PDB entry 2YA0 | X-ray diffraction, 1.85 A resolution | chain A

== Chain A ==
Name: Putative alkaline amylopullulanase
Source organism: Streptococcus pneumoniae
Notes: fragment: catalytic domain, residues 437-1150
UniProtKB: Q97SQ7 (Q97SQ7_STRPN); residues -18 to 695 here correspond to UniProt positions 437-1150 (UniProt number = residue number + 455)
Chain sequence (714 residues; each row starts with the number of its first residue; numbers below 1 keep their minus sign (Ser-18 is residue -18)):
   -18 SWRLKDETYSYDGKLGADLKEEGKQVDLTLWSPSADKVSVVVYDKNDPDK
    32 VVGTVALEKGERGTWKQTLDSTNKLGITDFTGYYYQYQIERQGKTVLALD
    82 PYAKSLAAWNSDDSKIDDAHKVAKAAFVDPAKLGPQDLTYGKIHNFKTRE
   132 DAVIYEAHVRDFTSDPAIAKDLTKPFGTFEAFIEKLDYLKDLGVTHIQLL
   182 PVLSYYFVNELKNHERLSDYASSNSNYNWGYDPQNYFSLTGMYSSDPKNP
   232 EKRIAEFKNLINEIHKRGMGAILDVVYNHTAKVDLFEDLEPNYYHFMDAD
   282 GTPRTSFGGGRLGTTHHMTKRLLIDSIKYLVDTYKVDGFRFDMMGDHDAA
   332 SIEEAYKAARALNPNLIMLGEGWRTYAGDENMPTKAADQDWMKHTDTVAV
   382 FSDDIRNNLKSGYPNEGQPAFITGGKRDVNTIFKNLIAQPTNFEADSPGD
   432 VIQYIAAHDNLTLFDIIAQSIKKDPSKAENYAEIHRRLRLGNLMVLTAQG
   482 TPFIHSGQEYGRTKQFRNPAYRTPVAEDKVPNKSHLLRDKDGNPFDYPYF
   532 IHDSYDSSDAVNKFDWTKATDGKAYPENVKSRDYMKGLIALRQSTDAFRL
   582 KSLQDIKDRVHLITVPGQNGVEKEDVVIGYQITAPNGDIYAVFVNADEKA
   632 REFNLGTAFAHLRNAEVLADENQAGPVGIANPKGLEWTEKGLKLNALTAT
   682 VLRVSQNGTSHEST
Differences from the reference sequence: conflict Asn499 (Asp954 in Q97SQ7), Arg503 (Lys958 in Q97SQ7)
Ion coordination: Ca2+: Ser206, Tyr208, Asp537

== Overview ==
Ser206, Tyr208 and Asp537 form the Ca2+ site.
Chain A is Putative alkaline amylopullulanase (Streptococcus pneumoniae); the structure, Catalytic Module of
the Multi-modular glycogen-degrading pneumococcal virulence factor SpuA, was determined by X-ray diffraction
(same publication as 2YA1 and 2YA2).
